PDB entry 3W44 | X-ray diffraction, 2.30 A resolution | chain A

# Chain A
Molecule: Phosphoserine phosphatase RsbX
Source organism: Bacillus subtilis
Notes: EC 3.1.3.3
UniProt: P17906 (RSBX_BACSU); numbering as in UniProt (aligned over 1-199)
Sequence (199 residues; row label = number of the first residue in the row):
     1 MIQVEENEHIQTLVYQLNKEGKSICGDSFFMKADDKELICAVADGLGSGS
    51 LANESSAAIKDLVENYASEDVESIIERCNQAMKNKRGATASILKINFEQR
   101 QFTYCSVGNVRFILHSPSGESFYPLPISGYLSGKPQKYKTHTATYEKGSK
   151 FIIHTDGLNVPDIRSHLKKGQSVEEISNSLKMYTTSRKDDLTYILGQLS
Modified positions: Mse1, Mse31, Mse82, Mse182 (selenomethionine; parent Met)

# In short
Chain A is Phosphoserine phosphatase RsbX (Bacillus subtilis); the structure, Crystal structure of RsbX,
selenomethionine derivative, was determined by X-ray diffraction (same publication as 3W40, 3W41, 3W42, 3W43
and 3W45).
